PDB entry 4PZ7 | X-ray diffraction, 2.11 A resolution | chain A

[Chain A]
Protein: mRNA-capping enzyme subunit alpha
Source organism: Schizosaccharomyces pombe
Notes: EC 2.7.7.50
UniProt: P40997 (MCE1_SCHPO); residues 1-402 here = UniProt positions 1-402
Chain sequence (403 residues; row label = number of the first residue in the row; numbering starts at 0):
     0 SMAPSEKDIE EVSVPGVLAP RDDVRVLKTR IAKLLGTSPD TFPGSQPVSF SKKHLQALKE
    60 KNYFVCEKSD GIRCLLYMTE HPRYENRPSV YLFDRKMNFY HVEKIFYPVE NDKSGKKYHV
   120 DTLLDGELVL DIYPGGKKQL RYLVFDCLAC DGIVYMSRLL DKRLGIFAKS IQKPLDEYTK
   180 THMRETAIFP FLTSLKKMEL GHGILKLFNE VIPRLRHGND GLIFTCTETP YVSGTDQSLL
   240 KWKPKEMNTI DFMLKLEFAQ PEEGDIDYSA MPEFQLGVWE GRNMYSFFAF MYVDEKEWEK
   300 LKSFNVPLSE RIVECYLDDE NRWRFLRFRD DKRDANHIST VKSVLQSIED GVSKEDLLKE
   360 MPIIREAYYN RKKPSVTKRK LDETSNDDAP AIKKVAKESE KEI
Not modelled in the structure: 373-402
Modified positions: Lys67 (lysine guanosine-5'-monophosphate; GPL)
Construct notes: expression tag (0)
Reported in the primary citation:
  - binding site for sulfate ion: Gln45
  - specificity-determining residues: Cys65, Lys195
  - mutagenesis - R157A/G276R, R157E/G276R, G164A, G164T, H201N: decreased growth
  - mutagenesis - R157E/H201N, G164A/G276R, G164T/H201N, G164T/G276R, H201N/R364A/Y368F, H201N/G276R: abolished growth
  - mutagenesis - G276R: unchanged catalytic activity
  - mutagenesis - R157A, R157E, G276R, R364A: decreased growth in response to 37 degC
  - mutagenesis - G276R (Kd 0.28 uM): unchanged binding to Pol2 CTD-Ser5-PO4

[In short]
The paper reports a binding site for sulfate ion at Gln45; R157E/H201N, G164A/G276R and G164T/H201N, among
others, abolish growth; 15 substitutions were tested in all.
Chain A is mRNA-capping enzyme subunit alpha (Schizosaccharomyces pombe); the structure, PCE1
guanylyltransferase, was determined by X-ray diffraction (same publication as 4PZ6 and 4PZ8).
